Entry 1YQR (X-ray diffraction, 2.43 A resolution); this record covers chains B and A of the 3 polymer chains in the assembly.

[Chain B]
Molecule: 14-nt DNA strand
Sequence (14 nucleotides; row label = number of the first residue in the row):
     1 GGTAGACCTG GACG

[Chain A]
Name: N-glycosylase/DNA lyase
From: Homo sapiens
Notes: EC 3.2.2.-; fragment: 8-oxoguanine dna glycosylase
UniProtKB: O15527 (OGG1_HUMAN); residue numbers follow UniProt; this construct covers 12-327
Sequence (319 residues; each row starts with the number of its first residue):
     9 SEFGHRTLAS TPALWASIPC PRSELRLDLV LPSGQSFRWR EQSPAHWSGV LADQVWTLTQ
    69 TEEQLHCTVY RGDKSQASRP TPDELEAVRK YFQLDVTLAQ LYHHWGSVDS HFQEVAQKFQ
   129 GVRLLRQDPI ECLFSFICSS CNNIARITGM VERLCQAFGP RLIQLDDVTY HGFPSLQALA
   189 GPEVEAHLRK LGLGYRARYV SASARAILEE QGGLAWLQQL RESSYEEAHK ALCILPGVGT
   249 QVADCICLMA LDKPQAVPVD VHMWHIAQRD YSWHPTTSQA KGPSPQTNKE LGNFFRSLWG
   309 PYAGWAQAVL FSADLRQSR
Unresolved in the structure: 80-82, 326-327
Construct notes: cloning artifact (9-11); engineered mutation Cys149 (Asn in O15527), Gln249 (Lys in O15527)
Bound ions: Ca2+: Cys241, Leu243, Val246 (shared with 1 residue of chain C)
UniProt features mapped onto this chain:
  - binding site (DNA): Arg154, Arg204, His270, Gln287
  - binding site (8-oxoguanine): Pro266, Asp268, Gln315, Phe319
  - natural variant: Gly12 (G12E: Found in a kidney cancer sample), Arg46 (R46Q: Found in a clear cell renal cell carcinoma sample), Ala85 (A85S: Found in a lung cancer sample), Arg131 (R131Q: Found in a lung cancer sample), Arg154 (R154H: Found in a gastric cancer sample), Ser232 (S232T: Found in a kidney cancer sample)
  - mutagenesis: Asp268 (D268E/Q: No effect on activity; D268N: Decreases activity about 65-fold)
Reported in the primary citation:
  - binding site for the 14-nt DNA strand (chain B): Cys149, Arg154, Arg204
  - binding site for the 14-nt DNA strand: Gly42, Asn150, Gly245, Gln249, Val250, His270
  - mutagenesis - K249Q: abolished catalytic activity (citing earlier work)
  - specificity-determining residues: Gly42 (from molecular simulation)

[Chain B / chain A interface]
Residue-residue contacts (12; chain B residue first):
  DG2(B) - Gln287(A)  phosphate contact
  DT3(B) - Gln287(A)  hydrogen bond to the phosphate
  DT3(B) - Ala288(A)  phosphate contact
  DT3(B) - Ser292(A)  phosphate contact
  DC7(B) - Tyr203(A)  base contact
  DC8(B) - Arg154(A)  base contact
  DC8(B) - Arg197(A)  salt bridge to the phosphate
  DC8(B) - Gly202(A)  sugar contact
  DC8(B) - Tyr203(A)  hydrogen bond to the sugar
  DC8(B) - Arg204(A)  hydrogen bond to the base
  DT9(B) - Arg154(A)  hydrogen bond to the sugar
  DT9(B) - Gly200(A)  sugar contact
Interface residues without a listed pair, chain B (6 interface residues in all): DG10
Interface residues without a listed pair, chain A (12 interface residues in all): Cys149, Asn151, Pro293

[Summary]
6 residues of chain B face 12 of chain A across their interface, with 4 hydrogen bonds and 1 salt bridge.
Polar contacts include DC8(B)-Arg204(A), DC8(B)-Tyr203(A) and DT9(B)-Arg154(A). The paper reports a binding
site for the 14-nt DNA strand at Gly42(A), Asn150(A) and Gly245(A) among others; K249Q of chain A abolishes
catalytic activity.
Chain B is a 14-nt DNA strand and chain A is N-glycosylase/DNA lyase (Homo sapiens); the structure,
Catalytically inactive human 8-oxoguanine glycosylase crosslinked to oxoG containing DNA, was determined by
X-ray diffraction (same publication as 1YQK, 1YQL and 1YQM).
